Entry 7R5M (electron microscopy, 3.30 A resolution); this record covers chains G and M of the 9 polymer chains in the assembly.

== Chain G ==
Name: Dihydrolipoyllysine-residue acetyltransferase component of pyruvate dehydrogenase complex, mitochondrial
Source organism: Neurospora crassa
Notes: EC 2.3.1.12
UniProtKB: P20285 (ODP2_NEUCR); numbering as in UniProt (aligned over 225-458)
Amino-acid sequence (235 residues; each row starts with the number of its first residue):
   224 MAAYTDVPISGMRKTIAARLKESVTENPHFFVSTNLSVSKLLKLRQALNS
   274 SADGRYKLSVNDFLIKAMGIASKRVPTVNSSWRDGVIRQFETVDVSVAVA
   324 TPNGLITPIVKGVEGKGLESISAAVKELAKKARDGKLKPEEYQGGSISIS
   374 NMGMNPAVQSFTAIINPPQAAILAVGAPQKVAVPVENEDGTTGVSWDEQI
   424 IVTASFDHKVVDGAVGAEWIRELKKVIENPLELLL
Not modelled in the structure: 224-225
Construct notes: initiating methionine (224)
UniProt features mapped onto this chain:
  - active site: His431, Asp435

== Chain M ==
Name: Pyruvate dehydrogenase X component
Source organism: Neurospora crassa
UniProtKB: Q7RWS2 (Q7RWS2_NEUCR); numbering as in UniProt (aligned over 261-426)
Amino-acid sequence (189 residues; each row starts with the number of its first residue):
   238 HHHHHHSQDPNSSPSSENLYFQSPAPPPVAVVTAPISLSAAIDVQNKLHK
   288 TIGVFLPLSTFITRATEIANQKLPLPANYQPTADELFNQVLGLDKVTRKE
   338 SRGSYTPTFGSFVAPQRAARKADIIDILAAPSTRVAASAQSKSAAPGLTT
   388 SGPNVFSLQVPKSEEKRAQAFLQKMKLVLEQEPDKLVRA
Not modelled in the structure: 238-263, 350-391, 426
Construct notes: expression tag (238-260)

== How chain G and chain M interact ==
Pairs across the interface (6; chain G residue first):
  Lys263(G) with Asp321(M), salt bridge; Phe324(M)
  Glu411(G) with Arg335(M), salt bridge
  Asp412(G) with Arg339(M), salt bridge
  Pro453(G) with Phe324(M), hydrophobic
  Leu454(G) with Phe324(M), hydrophobic
Also at the interface, not in a pair above, chain G (7 interface residues in all): Lys266, Leu267
Also at the interface, not in a pair above, chain M (5 interface residues in all): Leu328
From the paper, about this interface:
  - interface residues, chain M: Phe324(M)

== Summary ==
The interface between chain G and chain M involves 7 residues on one side and 5 on the other, with 3 salt
bridges. Polar contacts include Lys263(G)-Asp321(M), Glu411(G)-Arg335(M) and Asp412(G)-Arg339(M). From
UniProt: active-site residues His431(G) and Asp435(G) on chain G. From the paper: the interface residue
Phe324(M).
Here chain G is Dihydrolipoyllysine-residue acetyltransferase component of pyruvate dehydrogenase complex,
mitochondrial and chain M is Pyruvate dehydrogenase X component, both from Neurospora crassa. Entry 7R5M
(Core-binding domain of fungal E3-binding domain bound to the pyruvate dehydrogenase E2 core) was determined
by electron microscopy (same publication as 8OHS).
